Entry 5J4E (X-ray diffraction, 2.67 A resolution); this record covers chains A and C.

# Chain A (and C)
Molecule: Sensory box protein
Source organism: Pseudomonas putida
Notes: chain C of this document is another copy of the same molecule, construct and numbering; everything in this record applies to it too
UniProtKB: Q88E39 (Q88E39_PSEPK); residue numbers follow UniProt; this construct covers 1-142
Sequence (162 residues; each row starts with the number of its first residue; numbers below 1 keep their minus sign (Met-19 is residue -19)):
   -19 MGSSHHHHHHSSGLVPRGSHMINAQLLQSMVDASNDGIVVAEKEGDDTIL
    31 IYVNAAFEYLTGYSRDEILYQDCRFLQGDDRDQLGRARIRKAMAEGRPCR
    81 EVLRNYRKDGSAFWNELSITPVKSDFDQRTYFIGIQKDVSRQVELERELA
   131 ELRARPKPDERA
Unresolved in the structure: -19 to 0, 134-142 (chain C: -19 to 0, 135-142)
Construct notes: initiating methionine (-19); expression tag (-18 to 0)
Ligand contacts: FMN (flavin mononucleotide): Val19, Ala21, Asp26, Thr28, Phe37, Asp52, Cys53, Arg54, Leu56, Gln57, Arg66, Ile69, Arg70, Met73, Leu83, Asn85, Asn95, Leu97, Ile99, Phe112, Ile113, Gly114, Gln116

# How chain A and chain C interact
Contacting residue pairs (40; chain A residue first):
  Ile2(A) with Ile31(C); Tyr32(C), hydrophobic
  Leu6(A) with Val20(C), hydrophobic; Tyr111(C), hydrophobic
  Leu7(A) with Ala4(C); Gln8(C)
  Gln8(A) with Leu7(C)
  Ser9(A) with Ile113(C)
  Met10(A) with Val20(C), hydrophobic; Tyr32(C), hydrophobic; Ile113(C)
  Val11(A) with Leu7(C), hydrophobic
  Ala13(A) with Ile113(C), hydrophobic; Ile115(C)
  Asn15(A) with Ser98(C); Ile115(C)
  Asp16(A) with Asn15(C), hydrogen bond; Asp16(C)
  Ile18(A) with Met10(C), hydrophobic
  Val20(A) with Met10(C), hydrophobic
  Tyr32(A) with Ile2(C), hydrophobic
  Arg80(A) with Asn15(C), hydrogen bond
  Val102(A) with Leu6(C), hydrophobic; Ser9(C)
  Lys103(A) with Gln5(C), hydrogen bond (backbone-side chain)
  Ser104(A) with Asn3(C), hydrogen bond; Gln5(C)
  Asp105(A) with Gln5(C), hydrogen bond (backbone-side chain)
  Ile113(A) with Ser9(C); Met10(C)
  Ile115(A) with Ala13(C); Ser14(C); Asn15(C)
  Lys117(A) with Asn15(C); Lys117(C)
  Leu125(A) with Glu126(C); Leu129(C), hydrophobic
  Glu128(A) with Leu129(C)
  Leu129(A) with Glu128(C); Leu129(C)
Other interface residues (no listed pair), chain A (34 interface residues in all): Met1, Ala4, Ser14, Ile31, Ser98, Thr100, Phe106, Tyr111, Glu126, Leu132
Other interface residues (no listed pair), chain C (28 interface residues in all): Val11, Ile18, Val102, Leu125

# In short
34 residues of chain A and 28 residues of chain C are in contact; the contacts include 5 hydrogen bonds. Polar
contacts include Asp16(A)-Asn15(C), Arg80(A)-Asn15(C) and Lys103(A)-Gln5(C). Chain A binds flavin
mononucleotide.
Both chains are Sensory box protein (Pseudomonas putida). Entry 5J4E (Crystal structures reveal signaling
states of a short blue light photoreceptor protein PpSB1-LOV (Photoexcited state)) was determined by X-ray
diffraction together with 5J3W from the same study.
